6UU2 - chains CCC and 222 of the 9 polymer chains in the assembly; structure by X-ray diffraction, 4.40 A resolution (low resolution: residue-level contacts below are approximate; hydrogen-bond / salt-bridge calls are withheld).

# Chain CCC
Protein: DNA-directed RNA polymerase subunit beta
From: Escherichia coli
Notes: EC 2.7.7.6
Reference sequence: P0A8V4 (RPOB_ECO57); residues 1-1342 here = UniProt positions 1-1342
Chain sequence (1342 residues; each row starts with the number of its first residue):
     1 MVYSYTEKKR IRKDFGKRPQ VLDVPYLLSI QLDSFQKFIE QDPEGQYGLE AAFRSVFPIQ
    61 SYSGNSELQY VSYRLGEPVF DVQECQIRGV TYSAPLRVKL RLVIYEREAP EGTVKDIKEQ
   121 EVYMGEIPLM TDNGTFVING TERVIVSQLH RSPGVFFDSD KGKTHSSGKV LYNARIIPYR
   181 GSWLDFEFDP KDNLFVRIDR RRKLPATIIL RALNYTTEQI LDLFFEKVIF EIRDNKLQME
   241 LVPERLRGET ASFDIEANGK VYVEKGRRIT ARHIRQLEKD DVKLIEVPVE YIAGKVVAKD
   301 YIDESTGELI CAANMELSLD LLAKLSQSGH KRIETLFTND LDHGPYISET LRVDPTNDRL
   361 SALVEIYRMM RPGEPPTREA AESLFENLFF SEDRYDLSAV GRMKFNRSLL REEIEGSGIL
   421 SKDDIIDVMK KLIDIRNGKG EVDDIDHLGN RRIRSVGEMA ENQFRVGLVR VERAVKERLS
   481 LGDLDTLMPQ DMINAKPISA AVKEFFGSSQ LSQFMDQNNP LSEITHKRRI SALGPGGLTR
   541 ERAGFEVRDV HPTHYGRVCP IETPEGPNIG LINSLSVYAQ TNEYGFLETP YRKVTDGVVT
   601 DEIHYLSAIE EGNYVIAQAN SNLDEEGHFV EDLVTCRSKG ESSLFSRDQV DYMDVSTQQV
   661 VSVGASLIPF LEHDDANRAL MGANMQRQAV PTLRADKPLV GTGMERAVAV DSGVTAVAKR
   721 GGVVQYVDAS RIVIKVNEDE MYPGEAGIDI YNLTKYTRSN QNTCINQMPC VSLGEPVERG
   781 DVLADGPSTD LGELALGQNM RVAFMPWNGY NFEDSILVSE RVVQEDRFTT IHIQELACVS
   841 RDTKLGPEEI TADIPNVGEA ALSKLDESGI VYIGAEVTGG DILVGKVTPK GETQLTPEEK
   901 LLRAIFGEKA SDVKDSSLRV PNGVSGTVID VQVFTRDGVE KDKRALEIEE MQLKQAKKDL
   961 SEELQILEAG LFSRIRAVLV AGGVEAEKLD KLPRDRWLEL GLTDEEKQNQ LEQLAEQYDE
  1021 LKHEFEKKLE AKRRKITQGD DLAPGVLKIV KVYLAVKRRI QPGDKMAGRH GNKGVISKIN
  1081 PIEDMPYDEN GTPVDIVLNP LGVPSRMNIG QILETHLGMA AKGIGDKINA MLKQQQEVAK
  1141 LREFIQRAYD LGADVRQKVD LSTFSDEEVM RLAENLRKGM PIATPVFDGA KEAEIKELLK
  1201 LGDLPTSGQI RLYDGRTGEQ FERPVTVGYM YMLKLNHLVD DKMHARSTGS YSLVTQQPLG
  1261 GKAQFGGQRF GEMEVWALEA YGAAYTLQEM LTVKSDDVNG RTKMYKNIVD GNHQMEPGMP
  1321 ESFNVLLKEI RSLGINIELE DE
Not modelled in the structure: 1-2
Swiss-Prot annotation at these positions:
  - modified residue (N6-acetyllysine): Lys1022, Lys1200

# Chain 222
Molecule: Synthethic DNA 50-MER (promoter template strand)
Sequence (50 nucleotides; each row starts with the number of its first residue):
     3 TCCGCGTCAG ACTCGTAGGA TTATAGCATA CGTGAGGTGG GATGTCAAGG
Not modelled in the structure: 38-52

# Interface between chain CCC and chain 222
Pairs across the interface - 18 pairs, chain CCC then chain 222:
  Asn494(CCC) - DA25(222)
  Lys496(CCC) - DT24(222)
  Lys496(CCC) - DA25(222)
  Ala500(CCC) - DT23(222)
  Lys503(CCC) - DA22(222)
  Lys503(CCC) - DT23(222)
  Ser508(CCC) - DG21(222)
  Glu541(CCC) - DG12(222)
  Gly1267(CCC) - DC16(222)
  Gln1268(CCC) - DC16(222)
  Arg1269(CCC) - DT15(222)
  Arg1269(CCC) - DC16(222)
  Gly1271(CCC) - DT15(222)
  Glu1272(CCC) - DT15(222)
  Met1273(CCC) - DA13(222)
  Met1273(CCC) - DC14(222)
  Glu1274(CCC) - DC14(222)
  Glu1274(CCC) - DT15(222)
Interface residues without a listed pair, chain CCC (21 interface residues in all): Lys163, Arg202, Arg478, Gly507, Phe514, Gly1261, Lys1262, Ala1263
Interface residues without a listed pair, chain 222 (18 interface residues in all): DG6, DC7, DG8, DG17, DT18, DA19, DG20, DT26

# In short
Chain CCC and chain 222 form an interface of 21 and 18 residues respectively.
Here chain CCC is DNA-directed RNA polymerase subunit beta (Escherichia coli) and chain 222 is Synthethic DNA
50-MER (promoter template strand). Entry 6UU2 (E. coli sigma-S transcription initiation complex with 3-nt RNA
("Old" crystal soaked with GTP and ATP ...) was determined by X-ray diffraction (same publication as 6UTV,
6UTW, 6UTX, 6UTY, 6UTZ, 6UU0 and 11 further entries).
